PDB entry 6JDI | X-ray diffraction, 1.95 A resolution | chain A

# Chain A
Name: Nitrogen assimilation regulatory protein
Organism: Pseudomonas aeruginosa
Notes: fragment: Central domain
UniProtKB: Q51460 (Q51460_PSEAI); numbering as in UniProt (aligned over 142-399)
Sequence (263 residues; numbered 137 to 399; the number before each row is that of its first residue):
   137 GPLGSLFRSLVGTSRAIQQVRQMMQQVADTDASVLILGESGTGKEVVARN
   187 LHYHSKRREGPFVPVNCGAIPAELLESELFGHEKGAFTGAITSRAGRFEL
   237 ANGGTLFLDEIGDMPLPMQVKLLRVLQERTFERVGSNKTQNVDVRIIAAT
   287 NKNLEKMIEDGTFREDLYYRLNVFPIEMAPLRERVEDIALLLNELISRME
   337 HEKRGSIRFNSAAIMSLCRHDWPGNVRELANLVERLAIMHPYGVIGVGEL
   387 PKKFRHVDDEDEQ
Not modelled in the structure: 137-141, 394-399
Sequence notes: expression tag (137-141); engineered mutation Asn287 (His in Q51460)
Metal / ion sites: Mg2+: Glu181 (together with ATP-gamma-S)
Residues lining bound ligands: ATP-gamma-S (AGS; phosphothiophosphoric acid-adenylate ester): Arg144, Ser145, Leu146, Val147, Glu175, Ser176, Gly177, Thr178, Gly179, Lys180, Glu181, Val182, Asp245, Arg320, Leu327, Glu330, Arg334, Val362, Arg363

# In short
Chain A binds ATP-gamma-S.
Chain A is Nitrogen assimilation regulatory protein (Pseudomonas aeruginosa); the structure, Central domain of
FleQ H287N mutant in complex with ATPgS and Mg, was determined by X-ray diffraction together with 6J7E and
6JDL from the same study.
